Entry 5TMM (X-ray diffraction, 2.20 A resolution); this record covers chains B and D of the 4 polymer chains in the assembly.

== Chain B ==
Name: Estrogen receptor
Source organism: Homo sapiens
Notes: fragment: ligand-binding domain
UniProt: P03372 (ESR1_HUMAN), isoform P03372-3; residues 298-554 here correspond to UniProt positions 125-381 (UniProt number = residue number - 173)
Chain sequence (257 residues; row label = number of the first residue in the row):
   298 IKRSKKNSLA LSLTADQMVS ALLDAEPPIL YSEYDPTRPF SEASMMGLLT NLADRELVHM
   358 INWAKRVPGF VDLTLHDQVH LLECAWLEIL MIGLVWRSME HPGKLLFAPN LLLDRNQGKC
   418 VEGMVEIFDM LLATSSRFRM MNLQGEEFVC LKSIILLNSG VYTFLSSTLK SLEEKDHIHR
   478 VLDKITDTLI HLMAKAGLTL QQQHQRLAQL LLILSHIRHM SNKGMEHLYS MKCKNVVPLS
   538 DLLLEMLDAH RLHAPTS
Unresolved in the structure: 298-304, 332-335, 461-471, 530-536, 549-554
Construct notes: engineered mutation Ser-537 (Tyr364 in P03372)
Ligand contacts: 7M4 (6-{4-[(1S,4S,6S)-6-[(4-bromophenoxy)sulfonyl]-3-(4-hydroxyphenyl)-7-oxabicyclo[2.2.1]hept-2-en-2-yl]phenyl}hex-5-enoic acid): Met-343, Leu-346, Thr-347, Leu-349, Ala-350, Glu-353, Trp-383, Leu-384, Leu-387, Met-388, Leu-391, Arg-394, Phe-404, Val-418, Glu-419, Gly-420, Met-421, Ile-424, Leu-428, Gly-521, His-524, Leu-525, Met-528, Leu-540

== Chain D ==
Name: Nuclear receptor coactivator 2
Notes: fragment: Nuclear receptor-interacting peptide
UniProt: Q15596 (NCOA2_HUMAN); residue numbers follow UniProt; this construct covers 686-698
Chain sequence (13 residues; numbered 686 to 698; the number before each row is that of its first residue):
   686 KHKILHRLLQ DSS
Unresolved in the structure: 686-687, 697-698

== Chain B / chain D interface ==
Pairs across the interface (22; chain B residue first):
  Ile-358(B) with Leu-690(D), hydrophobic; Leu-693(D), hydrophobic; Leu-694(D), hydrophobic
  Lys-362(B) with Leu-693(D), hydrogen bond (side chain-backbone); Leu-694(D); Gln-695(D); Asp-696(D)
  Leu-372(B) with His-691(D); Leu-694(D), hydrophobic; Gln-695(D)
  Gln-375(B) with Leu-694(D)
  Val-376(B) with Leu-690(D), hydrophobic; His-691(D); Leu-694(D), hydrophobic
  Leu-379(B) with Leu-694(D), hydrophobic
  Glu-380(B) with Leu-690(D)
  Asp-538(B) with Ile-689(D)
  Leu-539(B) with Ile-689(D); Leu-690(D)
  Glu-542(B) with Lys-688(D); Ile-689(D), hydrogen bond (side chain-backbone)
  Met-543(B) with Leu-690(D), hydrophobic
Also at the interface, not in a pair above, chain B (13 interface residues in all): Val-355, Phe-367

== Overview ==
13 residues of chain B face 8 of chain D across their interface; the contacts include 2 hydrogen bonds. Polar
pairs include Lys-362(B)/Leu-693(D) and Glu-542(B)/Ile-689(D). Chain B binds compound 7M4.
Chain B is Estrogen receptor (Homo sapiens) and chain D is Nuclear receptor coactivator 2; the structure,
Crystal Structure of the ER-alpha Ligand-binding Domain (Y537S) in Complex with the OBHS-ASC analog,
(E)-6-(4-((1R,4S,6R)-6-((4-bromophenoxy)sulfonyl)-3-(4-hydroxyphenyl)-7-oxabicyclo[2.2.1]hept-2-en-2-yl)phenyl)hex-5-enoic
acid, was determined by X-ray diffraction, deposited together with 5KR9, 5KRA, 5KRC, 5KRF, 5KRH, 5KRI and 43
further entries.
